8GLW - chains E and H of the 11 polymer chains in the assembly; structure by electron microscopy, 3.51 A resolution.

# Chain E
Molecule: Transposon Tn7 transposition protein TnsC
From: Escherichia coli
UniProt: P05846 (TNSC_ECOLX); residues 1-503 here = UniProt positions 1-503
Chain sequence (523 residues; row label = number of the first residue in the row):
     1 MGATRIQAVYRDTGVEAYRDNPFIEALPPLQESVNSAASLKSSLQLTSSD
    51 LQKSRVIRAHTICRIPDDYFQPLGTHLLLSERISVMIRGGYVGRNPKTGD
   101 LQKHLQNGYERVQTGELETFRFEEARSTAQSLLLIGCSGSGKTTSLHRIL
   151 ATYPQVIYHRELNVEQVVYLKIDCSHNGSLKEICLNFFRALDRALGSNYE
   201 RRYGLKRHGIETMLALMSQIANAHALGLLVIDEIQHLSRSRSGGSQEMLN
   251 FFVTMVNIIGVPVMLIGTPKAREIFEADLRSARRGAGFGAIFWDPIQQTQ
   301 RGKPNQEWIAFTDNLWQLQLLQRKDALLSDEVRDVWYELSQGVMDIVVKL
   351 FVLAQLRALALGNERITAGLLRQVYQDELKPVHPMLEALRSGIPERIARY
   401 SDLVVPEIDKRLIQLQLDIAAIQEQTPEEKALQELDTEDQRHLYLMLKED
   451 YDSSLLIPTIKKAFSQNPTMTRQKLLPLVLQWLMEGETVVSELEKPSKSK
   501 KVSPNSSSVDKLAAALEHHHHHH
Not modelled in the structure: 1-3, 486-523
Differences from the reference sequence: engineered mutation Gly2 (Ser in P05846); expression tag (504-523)
Metal / ion sites: Mg2+: Glu233 (together with ADP)
Ligand contacts: ADP (adenosine-5'-diphosphate): Pro66, Tyr69, Phe70, Gln71, His76, Ser138, Gly139, Ser140, Gly141, Lys142, Thr143, Thr144, Phe311, Met344, Asp345

# Chain H
Molecule: 50-nt DNA strand
Sequence (50 nucleotides; numbered 1 to 50; the number before each row is that of its first residue):
     1 ATACTGTGGACCAGAACCCTGATAAATGCAACGCTCATAGCGGGCAGACG

# Interface between chain E and chain H
Residue-residue contacts (6; chain E residue first):
  Arg207(E) - DC32(H)  salt bridge to the phosphate
  Arg239(E) - DC41(H)  sugar contact
  Ser240(E) - DC41(H)  sugar contact
  Gly243(E) - DG40(H)  sugar contact
  Gly244(E) - DC41(H)  phosphate contact
  Ser245(E) - DC41(H)  phosphate contact
Interface residues without a listed pair, chain H (5 interface residues in all): DA31, DG42

# Summary
6 residues of chain E face 5 of chain H across their interface; the contacts include 1 salt bridge. Its one
salt-bridged contact is Arg207(E)-DC32(H). Chain E binds ADP.
Chain E is Transposon Tn7 transposition protein TnsC (Escherichia coli) and chain H is a 50-nt DNA strand; the
structure, CryoEM structure of the TnsC(1-503)-TnsD(1-318)-DNA complex in a 7:2:1 stoichiometry from E. coli
Tn7, was determined by electron microscopy together with 8GLU, 8GLX, 8VCJ and 8VCT from the same study.
